8E8Z - chains 1 and 2 of the 6 polymer chains in the assembly; structure by electron microscopy, 3.15 A resolution.

Chain 1:
Protein: Capsid protein VP1
Source organism: Human poliovirus 1 strain Sabin
UniProt: P03301 (POLG_POL1S); residues 22-302 here correspond to UniProt positions 601-881 (UniProt number = residue number + 579)
Amino-acid sequence (281 residues; row label = number of the first residue in the row):
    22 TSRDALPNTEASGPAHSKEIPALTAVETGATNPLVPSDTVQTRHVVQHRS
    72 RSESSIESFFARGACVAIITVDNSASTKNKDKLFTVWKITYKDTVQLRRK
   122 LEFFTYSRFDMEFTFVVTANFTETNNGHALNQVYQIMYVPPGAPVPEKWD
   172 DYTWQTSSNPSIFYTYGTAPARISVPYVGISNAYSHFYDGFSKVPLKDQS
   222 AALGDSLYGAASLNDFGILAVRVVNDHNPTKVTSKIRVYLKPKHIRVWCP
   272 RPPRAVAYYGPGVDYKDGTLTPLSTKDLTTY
Curated features (UniProtKB/Swiss-Prot):
  - site: Tyr-302 (Cleavage)

Chain 2:
Protein: Capsid protein VP2
Source organism: Human poliovirus 1 strain Sabin
UniProt: Q27ZS4 (Q27ZS4_9ENTO); residues 10-272 here = UniProt positions 10-272
Amino-acid sequence (263 residues; numbered 10 to 272; the number before each row is that of its first residue):
    10 SDRVLQLTLGNSTITTQEAANSVVAYGRWPEYLRDSEANPVDQPTEPDVA
    60 ACRFYTLDTVSWTKESRGWWWKLPDALRDMGLFGQNMYYHYLGRSGYTVH
   110 VQCNASKFHQGALGVFAVPEMCLAGDSNTTTMHTSYQNANPGEKGGTFTG
   160 TFTPDDNQTSPARRFCPVDYLFGNGTLLGNAFVFPHQIINLRTNNCATLV
   210 LPYVNSLSIDSMVKHNNWGIAILPLAPLNFASESSPEIPITLTIAPMCCE
   260 FNGLRNITLPRLQ
Disordered / not traced: 242-243

Interface between chain 1 and chain 2:
Pairs across the interface (99; chain 1 residue first):
  Glu-48(1) / Gln-196(2)
  Glu-48(1) / Ile-197(2)
  Glu-48(1) / Asn-199(2)  hydrogen bond
  Glu-48(1) / Thr-202(2)  hydrogen bond
  Glu-48(1) / Asn-203(2)
  Thr-49(1) / Asn-30(2)
  Thr-49(1) / Val-32(2)
  Thr-49(1) / Gln-196(2)  hydrogen bond (backbone-side chain)
  Gly-50(1) / His-195(2)
  Thr-126(1) / Glu-129(2)
  Tyr-127(1) / Glu-129(2)  hydrogen bond
  Tyr-127(1) / Val-213(2)
  Tyr-127(1) / Asn-214(2)
  Tyr-127(1) / Ser-215(2)
  Ser-202(1) / Ser-215(2)  hydrogen bond (side chain-backbone)
  Ser-202(1) / Leu-216(2)
  Asn-203(1) / Ser-215(2)  hydrogen bond (backbone-backbone)
  Asn-203(1) / Leu-216(2)
  Ala-204(1) / Ser-215(2)
  Phe-208(1) / Glu-129(2)
  Tyr-209(1) / Glu-129(2)
  Tyr-209(1) / Cys-131(2)
  Tyr-209(1) / His-224(2)
  Asp-210(1) / Lys-81(2)  salt bridge
  Asp-210(1) / Glu-129(2)  hydrogen bond (backbone-side chain)
  Asp-210(1) / Met-130(2)  hydrogen bond (side chain-backbone)
  Asp-210(1) / Cys-131(2)
  Asp-210(1) / His-224(2)
  Asp-210(1) / Asn-225(2)  hydrogen bond (backbone-backbone)
  Gly-211(1) / Lys-223(2)
  Phe-212(1) / Thr-143(2)
  Phe-212(1) / Ser-144(2)
  Phe-212(1) / Tyr-145(2)  hydrophobic
  Phe-212(1) / Ala-148(2)  hydrophobic
  Phe-212(1) / Lys-223(2)  hydrogen bond (backbone-backbone)
  Ser-213(1) / Lys-223(2)
  Val-215(1) / Lys-223(2)
  Pro-216(1) / Tyr-145(2)  hydrophobic
  Pro-216(1) / Gln-146(2)
  Pro-216(1) / Pro-269(2)
  Pro-216(1) / Arg-270(2)  hydrogen bond (backbone-backbone)
  Leu-217(1) / Thr-267(2)
  Leu-217(1) / Leu-268(2)
  Leu-217(1) / Arg-270(2)  hydrogen bond (backbone-side chain)
  Lys-218(1) / Leu-268(2)  hydrogen bond (backbone-backbone)
  Lys-218(1) / Pro-269(2)
  Lys-218(1) / Arg-270(2)  hydrogen bond (backbone-side chain)
  Lys-218(1) / Gln-272(2)
  Gln-220(1) / Arg-270(2)  hydrogen bond (backbone-side chain)
  Asp-226(1) / Arg-172(2)  salt bridge
  Leu-228(1) / Met-141(2)
  Tyr-229(1) / Lys-81(2)
  Tyr-229(1) / Cys-131(2)
  Tyr-229(1) / Leu-132(2)
  Tyr-229(1) / Met-141(2)  hydrogen bond (backbone-backbone)
  Tyr-229(1) / Thr-143(2)
  Tyr-229(1) / Phe-174(2)  hydrophobic
  Cys-270(1) / Val-213(2)  hydrophobic
  Pro-271(1) / Phe-193(2)
  Arg-272(1) / Pro-128(2)  hydrogen bond (side chain-backbone)
  Arg-272(1) / Glu-129(2)  hydrogen bond (side chain-backbone)
  Arg-272(1) / Asn-183(2)
  Arg-272(1) / Val-192(2)
  Arg-272(1) / Phe-193(2)
  Pro-273(1) / Thr-185(2)
  Pro-273(1) / Asn-189(2)
  Pro-273(1) / Ala-190(2)  hydrophobic
  Pro-273(1) / Val-192(2)
  Pro-273(1) / Phe-193(2)
  Pro-274(1) / Thr-185(2)
  Arg-275(1) / Asn-183(2)  hydrogen bond (side chain-backbone)
  Arg-275(1) / Gly-184(2)
  Ala-276(1) / Gly-184(2)  hydrogen bond (backbone-backbone)
  Val-277(1) / Gly-184(2)  hydrogen bond (backbone-backbone)
  Tyr-280(1) / Asn-137(2)  hydrogen bond (side chain-backbone)
  Tyr-280(1) / Thr-138(2)
  Tyr-280(1) / Thr-139(2)
  Pro-282(1) / Thr-140(2)
  Pro-282(1) / Met-141(2)  hydrophobic
  Gly-283(1) / Thr-140(2)
  Val-284(1) / Cys-131(2)  hydrophobic
  Val-284(1) / Leu-132(2)
  Val-284(1) / Asn-183(2)
  Asp-285(1) / Ala-133(2)
  Asp-285(1) / Gly-134(2)  hydrogen bond (side chain-backbone)
  Asp-285(1) / Thr-140(2)  hydrogen bond
  Asp-285(1) / Met-141(2)  hydrogen bond (side chain-backbone)
  Tyr-286(1) / Ala-133(2)  hydrophobic
  Tyr-286(1) / Phe-161(2)  hydrophobic
  Tyr-286(1) / Cys-175(2)  hydrogen bond (side chain-backbone)
  Tyr-286(1) / Pro-176(2)
  Tyr-286(1) / Val-177(2)  hydrogen bond (side chain-backbone)
  Tyr-286(1) / Gly-184(2)
  Asp-288(1) / Phe-161(2)
  Leu-291(1) / Phe-161(2)  hydrophobic
  Leu-291(1) / Tyr-179(2)  hydrogen bond (backbone-side chain)
  Leu-291(1) / Leu-180(2)  hydrophobic
  Pro-293(1) / Leu-186(2)  hydrophobic
  Leu-294(1) / Leu-186(2)  hydrophobic
Other interface residues (no listed pair), chain 1 (44 interface residues in all): Val-47, Ser-206, Asp-219, Ala-231
Other interface residues (no listed pair), chain 2 (62 interface residues in all): Ala-29, Tyr-35, Val-127, Ser-136, Pro-163, Gly-182, Ser-217, Val-222

Overview:
Chain 1 and chain 2 form an interface of 44 and 62 residues respectively; the contacts include 28 hydrogen
bonds and 2 salt bridges. Among the polar pairs are Asp-210(1)/Lys-81(2), Asp-226(1)/Arg-172(2) and
Glu-48(1)/Asn-199(2).
Chain 1 is Capsid protein VP1 and chain 2 is Capsid protein VP2, both from Human poliovirus 1 strain Sabin;
the structure, 9H2 Fab-Sabin poliovirus 1 complex, was determined by electron microscopy (same publication as
8E8L, 8E8R, 8E8S, 8E8X and 8E8Y).
